3GV5 - chains B and P of the 3 polymer chains in the assembly; structure by X-ray diffraction, 2.00 A resolution.

== Chain B ==
Molecule: DNA polymerase iota
From: Homo sapiens
Notes: EC 2.7.7.7
Reference sequence: Q9UNA4 (POLI_HUMAN); residues 1-420 here = UniProt positions 1-420
Sequence (420 residues; row label = number of the first residue in the row):
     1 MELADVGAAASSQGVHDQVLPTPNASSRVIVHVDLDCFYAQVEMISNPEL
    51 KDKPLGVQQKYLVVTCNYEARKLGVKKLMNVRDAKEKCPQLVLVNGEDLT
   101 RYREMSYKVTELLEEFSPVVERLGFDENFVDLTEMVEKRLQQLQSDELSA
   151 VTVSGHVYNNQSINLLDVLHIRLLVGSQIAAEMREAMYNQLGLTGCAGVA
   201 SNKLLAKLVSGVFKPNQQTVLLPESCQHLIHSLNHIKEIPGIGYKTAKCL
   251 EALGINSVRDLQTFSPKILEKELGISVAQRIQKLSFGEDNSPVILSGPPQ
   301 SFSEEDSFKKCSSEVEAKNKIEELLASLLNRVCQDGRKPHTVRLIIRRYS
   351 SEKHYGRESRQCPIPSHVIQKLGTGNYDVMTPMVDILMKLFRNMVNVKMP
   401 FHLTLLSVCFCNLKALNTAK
Not modelled in the structure: 1-27, 351-355, 373-375, 415-420
Modified positions: Mse1 (selenomethionine); Mse44, Mse79, Mse105, Mse135, Mse183, Mse187, Mse380, Mse383, Mse388, Mse394, Mse399 (selenomethionine; parent Met)
Metal / ion sites: Ca2+ site 1: Asp34, Leu35, Asp126 (together with 2',3'-dideoxyadenosine-5'-diphosphate); Ca2+ site 2 near Lys237 (its only coordinating residue here); Ca2+ site 3: Ser296, Gln300
Residues lining bound ligands: 2',3'-dideoxyadenosine-5'-diphosphate (ADI): Asp34, Leu35, Asp36, Cys37, Phe38, Val64, Thr65, Tyr68, Arg71, Lys77, Leu78, Asp126, Lys214
Curated features (UniProtKB/Swiss-Prot):
  - natural variant: Gly96 (R96G: Large decrease in catalytic activity efficiency which is partially rescued by the presence of Mn(2+) instead Mg(2+); this construct carries the variant)
  - mutagenesis: Mse1 to Ala25 (Small decrease in catalytic activity efficiency which is partially rescued by the presence of Mn(2+) instead Mg(2+))
Reported in the primary citation:
  - conformationally variable residues (side-chain flip): Tyr61
  - binding site for the 13-nt DNA strand: Gln59, Lys60, Tyr61, Leu62, Val64, Leu78, Lys237, Tyr244, Ser307, Arg347
  - binding site for 2',3'-dideoxyadenosine-5'-diphosphate: Val64

== Chain P ==
Molecule: 9-nt DNA strand
Sequence (9 nucleotides; row label = number of the first residue in the row):
   865 GTGGATGAG

== Interface between chain B and chain P ==
Pairs across the interface (26):
  Leu123(B) - DA872(P)  sugar contact
  Gly124(B) - DG873(P)  sugar contact
  Asp126(B) - DG873(P)  phosphate contact
  Glu127(B) - DG873(P)  phosphate contact
  Lys207(B) - DA872(P)  hydrogen bond to the phosphate
  Lys207(B) - DG873(P)  salt bridge to the phosphate
  Ile239(B) - DA872(P)  phosphate contact
  Pro240(B) - DA872(P)  phosphate contact
  Gly241(B) - DG871(P)  hydrogen bond to the phosphate
  Gly241(B) - DA872(P)  hydrogen bond to the phosphate
  Ile242(B) - DA872(P)  phosphate contact
  Gly243(B) - DG871(P)  hydrogen bond to the phosphate
  Gly243(B) - DA872(P)  phosphate contact
  Tyr244(B) - DG871(P)  hydrogen bond to the phosphate
  Lys245(B) - DT870(P)  salt bridge to the phosphate
  Lys245(B) - DG871(P)  hydrogen bond to the phosphate
  Thr246(B) - DT870(P)  phosphate contact
  Thr246(B) - DG871(P)  hydrogen bond to the phosphate
  Arg343(B) - DG867(P)  base contact
  Glu358(B) - DG868(P)  phosphate contact
  Ser359(B) - DG867(P)  sugar contact
  Ser359(B) - DG868(P)  hydrogen bond to the phosphate
  Arg360(B) - DG867(P)  phosphate contact
  Arg360(B) - DG868(P)  salt bridge to the phosphate
  Gln361(B) - DT866(P)  phosphate contact
  Gln361(B) - DG867(P)  hydrogen bond to the phosphate
Other interface residues (no listed pair), chain B (23 interface residues in all): Tyr39, Thr341, Arg357, Cys362, Pro363

== Summary ==
23 residues of chain B face 7 of chain P across their interface; the contacts include 9 hydrogen bonds and 3
salt bridges. Polar pairs include Lys207(B)-DA872(P), Gly241(B)-DG871(P) and Gly241(B)-DA872(P). The paper
reports a binding site for the 13-nt DNA strand at Gln59(B), Lys60(B) and Tyr61(B) among others; a binding
site for 2',3'-dideoxyadenosine-5'-diphosphate at Val64(B).
Here chain B is DNA polymerase iota (Homo sapiens) and chain P is a 9-nt DNA strand. Entry 3GV5 (Human DNA
polymerase iota in complex with T template DNA and incoming ddADP) was determined by X-ray diffraction
together with 3GV7 and 3GV8 from the same study.
